PDB entry 6EEC | electron microscopy, 3.55 A resolution | chains C and P of the 10 polymer chains in the assembly

== Chain C ==
Protein: DNA-directed RNA polymerase subunit beta
Source organism: Mycobacterium tuberculosis
Notes: EC 2.7.7.6
UniProtKB: V9Z879 (V9Z879_MYCTX); residues 7-1178 here correspond to UniProt positions 1-1172 (UniProt number = residue number - 6)
Sequence (1179 residues; row label = number of the first residue in the row):
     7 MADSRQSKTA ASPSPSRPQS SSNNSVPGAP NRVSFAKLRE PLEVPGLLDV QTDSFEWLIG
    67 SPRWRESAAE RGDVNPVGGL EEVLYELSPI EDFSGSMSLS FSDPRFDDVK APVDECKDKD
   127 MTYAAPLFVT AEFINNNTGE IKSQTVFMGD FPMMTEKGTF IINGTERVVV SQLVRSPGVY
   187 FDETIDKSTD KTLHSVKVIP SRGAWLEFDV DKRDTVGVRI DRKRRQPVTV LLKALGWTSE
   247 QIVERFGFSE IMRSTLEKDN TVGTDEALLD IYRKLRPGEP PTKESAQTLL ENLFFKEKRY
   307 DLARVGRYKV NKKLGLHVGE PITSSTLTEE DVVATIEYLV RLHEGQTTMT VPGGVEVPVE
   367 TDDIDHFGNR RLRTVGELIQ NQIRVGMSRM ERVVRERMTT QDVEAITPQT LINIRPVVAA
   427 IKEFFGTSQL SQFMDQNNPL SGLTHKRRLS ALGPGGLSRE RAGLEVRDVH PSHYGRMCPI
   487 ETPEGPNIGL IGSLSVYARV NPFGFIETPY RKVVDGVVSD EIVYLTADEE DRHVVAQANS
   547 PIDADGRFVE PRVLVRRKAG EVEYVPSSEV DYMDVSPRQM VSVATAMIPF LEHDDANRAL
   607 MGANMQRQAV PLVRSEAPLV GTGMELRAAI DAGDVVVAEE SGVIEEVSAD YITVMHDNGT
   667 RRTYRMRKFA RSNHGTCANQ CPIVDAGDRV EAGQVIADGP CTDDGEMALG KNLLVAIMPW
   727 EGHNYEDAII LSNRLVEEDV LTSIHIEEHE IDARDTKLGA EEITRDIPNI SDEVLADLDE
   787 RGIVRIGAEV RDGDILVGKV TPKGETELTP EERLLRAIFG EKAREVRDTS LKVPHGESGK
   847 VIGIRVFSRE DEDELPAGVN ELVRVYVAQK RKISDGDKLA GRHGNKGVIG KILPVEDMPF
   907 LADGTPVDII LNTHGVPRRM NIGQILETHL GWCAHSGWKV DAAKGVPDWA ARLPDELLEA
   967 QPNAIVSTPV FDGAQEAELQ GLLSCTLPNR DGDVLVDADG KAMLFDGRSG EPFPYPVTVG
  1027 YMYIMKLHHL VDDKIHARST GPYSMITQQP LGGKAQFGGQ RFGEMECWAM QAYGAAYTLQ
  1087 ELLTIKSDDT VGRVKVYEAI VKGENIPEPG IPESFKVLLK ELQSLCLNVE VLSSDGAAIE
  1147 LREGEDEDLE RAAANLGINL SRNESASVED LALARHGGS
Unresolved in the structure: 7-29, 1141-1185
Sequence notes: expression tag (1179-1185)
Ligand contacts: Corallopyronin A (C0L; methyl [(1E,5R)-5-{(3E)-3-[(2E,4E,8R,9E,12E)-1,8-dihydroxy-2,5,9-trimethyltetradeca-2,4,9,12-tetraen-1-ylidene]-2,4-dioxo-3,4-d ihydro-2H-pyran-6-yl}hex-1-en-1-yl]carbamate): Phe1068, Gly1069, Glu1070, Cys1073, Trp1074, Gln1077, Leu1089, Ser1120, Phe1121, Leu1124, Leu1128
Reported in the primary citation:
  - binding site for the 90-nt DNA strand (chain P): Gly462, Ser464, Arg467
  - binding site for the 90-nt DNA strand: Arg467

== Chain P ==
Molecule: 90-nt DNA strand
Sequence (90 nucleotides; row label = number of the first residue in the row):
    65 CGTGCTTGTT TCCGCCCGCT TCGGGGCAAC CCTGCCAGTC TAATACAAAT CCGGCAATGG
   125 AGTCAAGACC AGGTTCGGTC ATCCATAGCC
Unresolved in the structure: 65-76, 100-101, 142-154

== Chain C / chain P interface ==
Residue-residue contacts (15):
  Lys218(C) - DG87(P)  phosphate contact
  Lys218(C) - DG88(P)  salt bridge to the phosphate
  Arg219(C) - DG88(P)  salt bridge to the phosphate
  Arg230(C) - DG89(P)  salt bridge to the phosphate
  Arg395(C) - DC99(P)  sugar contact
  Arg395(C) - DG102(P)  salt bridge to the phosphate
  Arg398(C) - DG102(P)  salt bridge to the phosphate
  Glu402(C) - DC104(P)  hydrogen bond to the base
  Arg421(C) - DT103(P)  salt bridge to the phosphate
  Gly459(C) - DT97(P)  phosphate contact
  Pro460(C) - DT97(P)  phosphate contact
  Gly461(C) - DT97(P)  hydrogen bond to the phosphate
  Gly462(C) - DT97(P)  phosphate contact
  Ser464(C) - DC96(P)  phosphate contact
  Arg467(C) - DC95(P)  hydrogen bond to the sugar
Also at the interface, not in a pair above, chain P (12 interface residues in all): DG90, DC94

== Summary ==
The interface between chain C and chain P involves 13 residues on one side and 12 on the other, with 3
hydrogen bonds and 6 salt bridges. Polar contacts include Glu402(C)-DC104(P), Arg467(C)-DC95(P) and
Gly461(C)-DT97(P). The paper reports a binding site for the 90-nt DNA strand (chain P) at Gly462(C), Ser464(C)
and Arg467(C); a binding site for the 90-nt DNA strand at Arg467(C).
Chain C is DNA-directed RNA polymerase subunit beta (Mycobacterium tuberculosis) and chain P is a 90-nt DNA
strand; the structure, Mycobacterium tuberculosis RNAP promoter unwinding intermediate complex with RbpA/CarD
and AP3 promoter captured by Corallopyronin, was determined by electron microscopy together with 6EDT, 6EE8
and 6M7J from the same study.
